Entry 5Z7L (X-ray diffraction, 2.02 A resolution); this record covers chains A and D of the 4 polymer chains in the assembly.

# Chain A
Protein: Calcium-binding and coiled-coil domain-containing protein 2
From: Homo sapiens
UniProt: Q13137 (CACO2_HUMAN); residues 10-126 here = UniProt positions 10-126
Amino-acid sequence (117 residues; each row starts with the number of its first residue):
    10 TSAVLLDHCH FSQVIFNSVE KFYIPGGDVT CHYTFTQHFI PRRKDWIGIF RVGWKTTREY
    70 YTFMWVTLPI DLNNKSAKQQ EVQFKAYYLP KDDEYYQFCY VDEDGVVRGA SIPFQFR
Not modelled in the structure: 10-17
From the paper describing this entry:
  - mutagenesis - V61E, Y104R, Q106E: decreased co-localization with 5-azacytidine-induced protein 2 (chain D)
  - post-translational modification sites: T39, S120 (citing earlier work)
  - contacts within the chain: F107-S120 (hydrogen bond), S120-I121 (hydrogen bond)
  - mutagenesis - T39E: unchanged binding to 5-azacytidine-induced protein 2 (chain D)
  - mutagenesis - S120E: abolished expression

# Chain D
Protein: 5-azacytidine-induced protein 2
From: Homo sapiens
UniProt: Q9H6S1 (AZI2_HUMAN); residue numbers follow UniProt; this construct covers 33-75
Amino-acid sequence (43 residues; row label = number of the first residue in the row):
    33 ESVASHFALV TAYEDIKKRL KDSEKENSLL KKRIRFLEEK LIA
From the paper describing this entry:
  - mutagenesis - S37K, A44E: decreased co-localization with Calcium-binding and coiled-coil domain-containing protein 2 (chain A)
  - mutagenesis - S37K, A44E: abolished binding to TBK1

# Interface between chain A and chain D
Contacting residue pairs - 7 pairs, chain A then chain D:
  V61(A) - Y45(D)
  G62(A) - H38(D)
  W63(A) - H38(D)
  E103(A) - K49(D)  salt bridge
  Y104(A) - Y45(D)
  Y104(A) - K49(D)
  Y104(A) - L52(D)
Also at the interface, not in a pair above, chain A (7 interface residues in all): K64, D102
Also at the interface, not in a pair above, chain D (5 interface residues in all): K53
Interface features reported in the paper:
  - pairs named by the authors: E103(A)-K49(D) (salt bridge)
  - hot spots on chain A (mutagenesis) - V61E, Y104R, Q106E: abolished binding to 5-azacytidine-induced protein 2 (chain D)
  - hot spots on chain A (mutagenesis) - F20Q, A119E: decreased binding to 5-azacytidine-induced protein 2 (chain D)
  - hot spots on chain A (mutagenesis) - V61E, Y104R: decreased co-localization with 5-azacytidine-induced protein 2 (chain D)
  - interface residues, chain D: H38(D), Y45(D)
  - hot spots on chain D (mutagenesis) - I48A, K49E: decreased binding to Calcium-binding and coiled-coil domain-containing protein 2 (chain A)
  - hot spots on chain D (mutagenesis) - A36Q: increased binding to Calcium-binding and coiled-coil domain-containing protein 2 (chain A)
  - hot spots on chain D (mutagenesis) - S37K: decreased co-localization with Calcium-binding and coiled-coil domain-containing protein 2 (chain A)

# Summary
The interface between chain A and chain D involves 7 residues on one side and 5 on the other; the contacts
include 1 salt bridge. The salt-bridged pair is E103(A)-K49(D). The paper describes a salt bridge between
E103(A) and K49(D). The paper reports that V61E, Y104R and Q106E of chain A reduce co-localization with
5-azacytidine-induced protein 2 (chain D); interface residues H38(D) and Y45(D); 12 substitutions were tested
in all.
Chain A is Calcium-binding and coiled-coil domain-containing protein 2 and chain D is 5-azacytidine-induced
protein 2, both from Homo sapiens; the structure, Crystal structure of NDP52 SKICH region in complex with
NAP1, was determined by X-ray diffraction (same publication as 5Z7A and 5Z7G).
